Entry 8Z7N (electron microscopy, 3.58 A resolution); this record covers chains D and H of the 9 polymer chains in the assembly.

Chain D:
Protein: Envelope glycoprotein gp160
Source organism: Human immunodeficiency virus 1
UniProt: A1EAH4 (A1EAH4_9HIV1); the construct has insertions or renumbered stretches relative to UniProt, so the offset changes along the chain: 36-315 = UniProt 29-308; 317-341 = UniProt 309-333; 344-365 = UniProt 334-355; 367-409 = UniProt 356-398; 2 more segments
Chain sequence (518 residues; row label = number of the first residue in the row; note: 7 numbers in that range are skipped by the numbering (no residue carries them; nothing is unmodelled there); a row labelled like 475A-475F holds insertion residues (475A, then the next letters in order)):
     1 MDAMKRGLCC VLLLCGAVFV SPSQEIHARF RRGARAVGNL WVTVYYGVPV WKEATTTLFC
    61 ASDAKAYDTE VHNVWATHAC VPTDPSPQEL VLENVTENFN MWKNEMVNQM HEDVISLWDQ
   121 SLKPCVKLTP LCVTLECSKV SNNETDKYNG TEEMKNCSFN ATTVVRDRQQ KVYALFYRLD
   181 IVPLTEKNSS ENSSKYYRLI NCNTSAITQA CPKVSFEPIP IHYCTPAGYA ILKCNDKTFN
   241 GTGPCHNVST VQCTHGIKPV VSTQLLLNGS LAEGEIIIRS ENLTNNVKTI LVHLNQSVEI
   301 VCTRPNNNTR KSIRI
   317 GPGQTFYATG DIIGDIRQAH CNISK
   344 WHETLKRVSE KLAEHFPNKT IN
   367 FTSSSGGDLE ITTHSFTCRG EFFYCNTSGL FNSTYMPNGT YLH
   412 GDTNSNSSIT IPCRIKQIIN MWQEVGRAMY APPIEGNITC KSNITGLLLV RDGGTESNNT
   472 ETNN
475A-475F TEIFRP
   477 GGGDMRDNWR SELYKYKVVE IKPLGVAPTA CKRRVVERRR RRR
Disordered / not traced: 1-37, 138-198, 317-330, 412-417, 475A-475F, 512-519
Sequence notes: initiating methionine (1); expression tag (2-35, 515-519); engineered mutation Cys507 (Ala499 in A1EAH4)
Disulfides: Cys60-Cys80, Cys125-Cys211, Cys132-Cys202, Cys224-Cys253, Cys234-Cys245, Cys302-Cys337, Cys384-Cys451, Cys391-Cys424
Covalent attachments: N-acetylglucosamine (NAG) linked to Asn94, Asn361

Chain H:
Protein: Envelope glycoprotein gp160
Source organism: Human immunodeficiency virus 1
UniProt: A1EAH4 (A1EAH4_9HIV1); residues 519-671 here correspond to UniProt positions 510-662 (UniProt number = residue number - 9)
Chain sequence (164 residues; numbered 519 to 682; the number before each row is that of its first residue):
   519 AVGIGAVFLG FLGVAGSTMG AASMTLTVQA RQLLSGIVQQ QSNLLRAPEA QQHLLQLTVW
   579 GIKQLQTRVL AIERYLKDQQ LLGIWGCSGK LICCTAVPWN SSWSNKSQKE IWDNMTWMQW
   639 DKEISNYTNT IYKLLEDSQN QQESNEKDLL ALDGGGGGHH HHHH
Disordered / not traced: 519-522, 556-569, 672-682
Sequence notes: engineered mutation Pro566 (Ile557 in A1EAH4), Cys612 (Thr603 in A1EAH4); expression tag (672-682)
Disulfides: Cys605-Cys611
Covalent attachments: N-acetylglucosamine (NAG) linked to Asn618, Asn623, Asn632, Asn644

How chain D and chain H interact:
Residue-residue contacts (7; chain D residue first):
  Thr505(D) with Lys665(H)
  Ala506(D) with Lys665(H), hydrogen bond (backbone-side chain); Leu668(H)
  Cys507(D) with Lys665(H), hydrogen bond
  Lys508(D) with Leu668(H); Asp671(H), hydrogen bond (side chain-backbone)
  Arg509(D) with Leu668(H)
Other interface residues (no listed pair), chain H (4 interface residues in all): Leu670

Overview:
5 residues of chain D and 4 residues of chain H are in contact, with 3 hydrogen bonds. Among the polar pairs
are Ala506(D)-Lys665(H), Cys507(D)-Lys665(H) and Lys508(D)-Asp671(H).
Chain D is Envelope glycoprotein gp160 and chain H is Envelope glycoprotein gp160, both from Human
immunodeficiency virus 1; the structure, Structure of HIV-1 CH119 SOSIP.664 trimer in complex with CD4
molecules, was determined by electron microscopy.
